6NB4 - chains A and B of the 5 polymer chains in the assembly; structure by electron microscopy, 3.60 A resolution.

[Chain A (and B)]
Molecule: Spike glycoprotein
Source organism: Middle East respiratory syndrome coronavirus
Notes: chain B of this document is another copy of the same molecule, construct and numbering; everything in this record applies to it too
UniProtKB: A0A140AYW5 (A0A140AYW5_9BETC); numbering as in UniProt (aligned over 19-1294)
Sequence (1359 residues; row label = number of the first residue in the row; numbers below 1 keep their minus sign (Met-13 is residue -13)):
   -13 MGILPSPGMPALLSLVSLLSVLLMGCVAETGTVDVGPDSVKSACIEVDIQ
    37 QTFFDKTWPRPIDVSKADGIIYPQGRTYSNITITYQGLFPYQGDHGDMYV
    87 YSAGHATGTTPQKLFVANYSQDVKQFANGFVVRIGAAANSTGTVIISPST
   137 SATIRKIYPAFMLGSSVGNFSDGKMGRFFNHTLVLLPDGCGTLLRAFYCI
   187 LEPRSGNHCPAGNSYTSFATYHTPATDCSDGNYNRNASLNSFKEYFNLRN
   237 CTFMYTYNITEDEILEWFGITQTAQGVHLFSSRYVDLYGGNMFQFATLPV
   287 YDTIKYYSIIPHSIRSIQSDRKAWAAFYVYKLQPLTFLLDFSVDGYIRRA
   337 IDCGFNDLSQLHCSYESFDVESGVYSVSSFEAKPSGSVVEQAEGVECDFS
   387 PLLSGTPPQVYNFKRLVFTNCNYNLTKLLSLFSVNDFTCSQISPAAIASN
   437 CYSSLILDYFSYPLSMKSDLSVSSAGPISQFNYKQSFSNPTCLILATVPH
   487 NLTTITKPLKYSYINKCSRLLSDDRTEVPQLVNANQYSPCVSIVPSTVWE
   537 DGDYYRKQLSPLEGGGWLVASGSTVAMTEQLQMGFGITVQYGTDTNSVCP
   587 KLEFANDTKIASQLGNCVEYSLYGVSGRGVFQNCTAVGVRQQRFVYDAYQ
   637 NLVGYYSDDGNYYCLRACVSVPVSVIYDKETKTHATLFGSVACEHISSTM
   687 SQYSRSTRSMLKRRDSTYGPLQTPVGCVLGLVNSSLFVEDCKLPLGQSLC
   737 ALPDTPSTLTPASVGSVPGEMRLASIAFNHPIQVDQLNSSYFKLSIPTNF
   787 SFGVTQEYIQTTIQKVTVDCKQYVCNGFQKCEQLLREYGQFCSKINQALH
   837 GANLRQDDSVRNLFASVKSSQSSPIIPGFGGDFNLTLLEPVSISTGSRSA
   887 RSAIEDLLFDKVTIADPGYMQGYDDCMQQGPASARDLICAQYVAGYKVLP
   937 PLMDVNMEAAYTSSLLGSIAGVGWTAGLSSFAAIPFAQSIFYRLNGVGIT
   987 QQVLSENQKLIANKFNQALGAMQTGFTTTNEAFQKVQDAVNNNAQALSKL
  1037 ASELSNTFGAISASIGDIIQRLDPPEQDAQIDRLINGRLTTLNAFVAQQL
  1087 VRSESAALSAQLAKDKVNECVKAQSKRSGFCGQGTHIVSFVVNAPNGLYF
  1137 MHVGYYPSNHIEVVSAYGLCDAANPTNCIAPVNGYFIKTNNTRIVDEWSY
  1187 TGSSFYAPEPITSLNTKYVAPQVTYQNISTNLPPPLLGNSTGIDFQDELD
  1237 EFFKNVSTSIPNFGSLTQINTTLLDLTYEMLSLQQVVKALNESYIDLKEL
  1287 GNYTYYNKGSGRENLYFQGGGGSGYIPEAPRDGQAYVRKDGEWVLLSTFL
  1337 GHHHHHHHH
Not modelled in the structure: -13 to 17, 692-703, 743-753, 879-885, 1177-1182, 1223-1345 (chain B: -13 to 17, 379-589, 692-703, 743-753, 879-885, 1177-1182, 1223-1345)
Disulfides: Cys30-Cys195, Cys176-Cys214, Cys185-Cys237, Cys339-Cys349, Cys383-Cys407, Cys425-Cys478, Cys437-Cys585, Cys503-Cys526, Cys603-Cys654, Cys620-Cys650, Cys679-Cys713, Cys727-Cys736, Cys806-Cys828, Cys811-Cys817, Cys912-Cys925, Cys1106-Cys1117, Cys1156-Cys1164
Covalently attached groups: N-acetylglucosamine (NAG) linked to Asn66, Asn104, Asn155, Asn166, Asn236, Asn244, Asn410, Asn487, Asn592, Asn619, Asn719, Asn774, Asn785, Asn870, Asn1213; glycan linked to Asn125, Asn222
Construct notes: initiating methionine (-13); expression tag (-12 to 18, 1295-1345); conflict Ile529 (Thr in A0A140AYW5), Ala748 (Arg in A0A140AYW5), Gly751 (Arg in A0A140AYW5), Gln1020 (Arg in A0A140AYW5), Pro1060 (Val in A0A140AYW5), Pro1061 (Leu in A0A140AYW5)
Reported in the primary citation:
  - mutagenesis - T489A, K493E: abolished binding to LCA60 heavy chain (citing earlier work)

[Chain A / chain B interface]
Contacting residue pairs (166; chain A residue first):
  Gln72(A) with Arg822(B), hydrogen bond
  Ser350(A) with Ser829(B), hydrogen bond (backbone-side chain)
  Tyr351(A) with Gln833(B)
  Glu352(A) with Gln826(B), hydrogen bond
  Val360(A) with His836(B)
  Tyr361(A) with His836(B)
  Ser362(A) with Thr803(B)
  Ser364(A) with Asp805(B)
  Ser365(A) with Asp805(B), hydrogen bond (backbone-side chain); Gln808(B)
  Glu367(A) with Gln808(B), hydrogen bond; Gly813(B)
  Arg401(A) with Ala260(B), hydrogen bond (side chain-backbone); Tyr287(B)
  Val403(A) with Gln261(B); Tyr287(B)
  Gln427(A) with Leu1058(B)
  Ile428(A) with Arg1057(B); Leu1058(B)
  Ser429(A) with Arg1057(B), hydrogen bond (backbone-backbone); Asp1059(B)
  Pro430(A) with Asp1059(B)
  Ala432(A) with Arg1057(B)
  Asn436(A) with Gln1056(B), hydrogen bond (side chain-backbone)
  Ser440(A) with Gln261(B), hydrogen bond
  Ile442(A) with Ala260(B); Gln261(B)
  Pro476(A) with Arg1057(B)
  Asn521(A) with Ala260(B)
  Gln522(A) with Thr289(B), hydrogen bond
  Tyr523(A) with Tyr287(B)
  Ser546(A) with Val153(B), hydrogen bond (side chain-backbone)
  Leu548(A) with Val109(B), hydrophobic; Val153(B); Met161(B), hydrophobic; Tyr292(B), hydrogen bond (backbone-side chain)
  Glu549(A) with Tyr292(B)
  Gln576(A) with Gln261(B), hydrogen bond
  Tyr577(A) with Arg1057(B)
  Gly578(A) with Gly61(B)
  Thr579(A) with Gln60(B); Gly61(B)
  Ser612(A) with Asp1053(B), hydrogen bond
  Gln618(A) with Gln914(B), hydrogen bond (side chain-backbone)
  Val623(A) with Ser65(B), hydrogen bond (backbone-side chain); Val329(B)
  Gly624(A) with Asp330(B)
  Val625(A) with Thr63(B); Asp330(B); Gly331(B); Tyr332(B)
  Gln628(A) with Tyr58(B); Pro59(B), hydrogen bond (side chain-backbone); Gln60(B), hydrogen bond (side chain-backbone); Gly61(B); Arg62(B), hydrogen bond (side chain-backbone); Thr63(B); Phe279(B)
  Phe630(A) with Thr63(B), hydrogen bond (backbone-side chain)
  Val631(A) with Thr63(B)
  Tyr632(A) with Arg62(B); Thr63(B), hydrogen bond (backbone-backbone); Tyr64(B)
  Asp633(A) with Tyr64(B)
  Ala634(A) with Ile67(B), hydrophobic; Arg921(B)
  Tyr635(A) with Arg921(B); Ala1037(B); Ser1038(B); Ser1041(B), hydrogen bond (backbone-side chain)
  Gln636(A) with Arg62(B), hydrogen bond; Tyr64(B), hydrogen bond
  Arg652(A) with Cys912(B), hydrogen bond (side chain-backbone); Met913(B); Gly916(B), hydrogen bond (side chain-backbone); Pro917(B)
  Ala653(A) with Val929(B), hydrophobic
  Val655(A) with Tyr909(B), hydrophobic; Met913(B), hydrophobic; Tyr928(B), hydrophobic
  Ser656(A) with Tyr909(B); Tyr928(B), hydrogen bond (side chain-backbone)
  Val657(A) with Tyr909(B)
  Pro658(A) with Lys933(B)
  Gly675(A) with Lys933(B)
  Ser676(A) with Tyr905(B); Gln907(B); Gly908(B), hydrogen bond (backbone-backbone); Tyr909(B), hydrogen bond (backbone-backbone); Tyr928(B), hydrogen bond
  Val677(A) with Tyr909(B), hydrophobic
  Ala678(A) with Gln907(B); Asp910(B), hydrogen bond (backbone-side chain)
  His681(A) with Tyr909(B); Asp910(B), salt bridge
  Gln708(A) with Met906(B)
  Thr709(A) with Met906(B)
  Pro710(A) with Met906(B)
  Pro730(A) with Leu938(B), hydrophobic
  Gln733(A) with Pro937(B), hydrogen bond (backbone-backbone); Leu938(B); Met939(B); Asp940(B)
  Ser734(A) with Asp940(B)
  Ile762(A) with Met943(B), hydrophobic
  Ala763(A) with Met943(B)
  Phe764(A) with Ala946(B), hydrophobic; Tyr947(B), hydrophobic; Ser950(B)
  Asn765(A) with Lys854(B)
  Pro767(A) with Ser855(B); Ser856(B); Ser858(B)
  Ile768(A) with Ser856(B), hydrogen bond (backbone-backbone); Gln857(B); Ser858(B), hydrogen bond (backbone-backbone)
  Gln769(A) with Ser858(B); Pro860(B)
  Val770(A) with Ser858(B), hydrogen bond (backbone-backbone); Ser859(B), hydrogen bond (backbone-side chain); Pro860(B); Ala969(B), hydrophobic
  Asp771(A) with Ala969(B)
  Gln772(A) with Ala969(B); Ile970(B), hydrogen bond (side chain-backbone); Pro971(B)
  Phe778(A) with Ala968(B), hydrophobic; Ala969(B); Ile970(B), hydrophobic
  Lys779(A) with Ala968(B); Ala969(B), hydrogen bond (backbone-backbone)
  Leu780(A) with Ser966(B); Phe967(B)
  Ser781(A) with Gln857(B), hydrogen bond; Ser966(B), hydrogen bond (backbone-side chain); Phe967(B), hydrogen bond (backbone-backbone)
  Pro783(A) with Ser965(B)
  Asn1042(A) with Gly825(B)
  Thr1043(A) with Glu823(B)
  Gly1045(A) with Glu823(B)
  Arg1113(A) with Glu1105(B), salt bridge; Arg1113(B)
  Ser1114(A) with Leu964(B); Asn1104(B)
  Gly1115(A) with Lys1100(B), hydrogen bond (backbone-side chain); Asn1104(B)
  Thr1121(A) with Leu964(B); Ser965(B), hydrogen bond
  Tyr1141(A) with Ser965(B)
  Pro1143(A) with Ser965(B)
  His1146(A) with Gln857(B), hydrogen bond; Ser965(B), hydrogen bond (side chain-backbone)
  Tyr1153(A) with Ile970(B); Pro971(B); Tyr978(B)
  Asn1169(A) with Ala962(B)
  Tyr1171(A) with Trp960(B), hydrophobic; Thr961(B); Ala968(B)
  Ser1189(A) with Gly963(B); Ser966(B)
  Tyr1204(A) with Leu1200(B)
  Val1205(A) with Leu1200(B)
  Ala1206(A) with Leu1200(B)
  Gln1208(A) with Gln987(B), hydrogen bond
  Thr1210(A) with Gln974(B)
Interface residues without a listed pair, chain A (108 interface residues in all): Lys543, Gln627, Asn637, Val711, Gly732, Ile782, Val983, Gln1031, Phe1044, Ser1091, Leu1094, Gly1120, Ser1190
Interface residues without a listed pair, chain B (104 interface residues in all): Ile69, Ser152, Gly154, Val271, Asp288, Lys291, Tyr824, Lys830, Pro936, Val941, Glu1090, Leu1094, Asp1101

[Overview]
108 residues of chain A face 104 of chain B across their interface; the contacts include 46 hydrogen bonds and
2 salt bridges. Polar pairs include His681(A)-Asp910(B), Arg1113(A)-Glu1105(B) and Gln72(A)-Arg822(B). From
the paper: T489A and K493E of chain A abolish binding to LCA60 heavy chain.
Both chains are Spike glycoprotein (Middle East respiratory syndrome coronavirus). Entry 6NB4 (MERS-CoV S
complex with human neutralizing LCA60 antibody Fab fragment (state 2)) was determined by electron microscopy
(same publication as 6NB3, 6NB5, 6NB6, 6NB7 and 6NB8).
